PDB entry 5Y3C | X-ray diffraction, 1.96 A resolution | chain A

# Chain A
Protein: Dixin-A
From: Danio rerio
Reference sequence: Q804T6 (DIX1A_DANRE); residue numbers follow UniProt; this construct covers 356-438
Chain sequence (85 residues; numbered 354 to 438; the number before each row is that of its first residue):
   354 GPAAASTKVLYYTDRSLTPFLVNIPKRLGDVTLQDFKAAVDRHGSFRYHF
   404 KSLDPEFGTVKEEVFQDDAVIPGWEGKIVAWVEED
Unresolved in the structure: 354, 438
Differences from the reference sequence: expression tag (354-355)
What the authors report for this chain:
  - self-association interface (contacts with another copy of this molecule); pairs are residue here / residue on that copy: Tyr-364/His-402 (water-mediated contact), Arg-368/Glu-436 (salt bridge), Arg-395/Glu-436 (salt bridge)

# In short
The paper reports a self-association interface involving Tyr-364, Arg-368 and Arg-395 among others.
Chain A is Dixin-A (Danio rerio); the structure, Crystal structure of zebrafish Ccd1 DIX domain, was
determined by X-ray diffraction, deposited together with 5Y3B.
